Entry 3VBH (X-ray diffraction, 2.30 A resolution); this record covers chains A and B of the 4 polymer chains in the assembly.

Chain A:
Name: Genome Polyprotein, capsid protein VP1
Organism: Human enterovirus 71
Reference sequence: B2ZUN0 (B2ZUN0_9ENTO); residues 1-297 here correspond to UniProt positions 566-862 (UniProt number = residue number + 565)
Chain sequence (297 residues; each row starts with the number of its first residue):
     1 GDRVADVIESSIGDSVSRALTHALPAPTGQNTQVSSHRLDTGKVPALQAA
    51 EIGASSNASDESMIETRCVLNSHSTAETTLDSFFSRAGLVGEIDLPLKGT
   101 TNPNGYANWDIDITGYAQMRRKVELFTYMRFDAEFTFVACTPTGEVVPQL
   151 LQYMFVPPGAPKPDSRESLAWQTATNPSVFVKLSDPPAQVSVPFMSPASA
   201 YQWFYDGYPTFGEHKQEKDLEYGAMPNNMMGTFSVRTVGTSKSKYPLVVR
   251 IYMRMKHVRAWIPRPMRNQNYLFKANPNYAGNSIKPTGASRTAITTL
Ion coordination: K+ site 1: Thr28, Gly29, Asn31, Asn71; Na+: Val44, Leu47 (shared with 2 residues of chain D); K+ site 2: Gln189 (shared with 2 residues of chain C)
Small-molecule neighbours: sphingosine (SPH): Ile111, Asp112, Ile113, Thr114, Phe131, Phe135, Phe137, Tyr153, Phe155, Pro177, Val179, Val190, Val192, Met195, Tyr201, Trp203, Asn228, Met230, Phe233, Ala275
What the authors report for this chain:
  - binding site for K+: Gln30
  - binding site for sphingosine: Ile111, Phe135, Phe155
  - conformationally variable residues (loop rearrangement, order/disorder transition, side-chain flip): Asp110 to Thr114, Phe135, Gln152 to Ala160, Val190 to Phe194, Phe211 to Glu217, Asn228 to Ser234

Chain B:
Name: Genome polyprotein, capsid protein VP2
Organism: Human enterovirus 71
Reference sequence: B2ZUN1 (B2ZUN1_9ENTO); residues 10-254 here correspond to UniProt positions 79-323 (UniProt number = residue number + 69)
Chain sequence (245 residues; each row starts with the number of its first residue):
    10 SDRVAQLTIGNSTITTQEAANIIVGYGEWPSYCSDSDATAVDKPTRPDVS
    60 VNRFYTLDTKLWEKSSKGWYWKFPDVLTETGVFGQNAQFHYLYRSGFCIH
   110 VQCNASKFHQGALLVAVLPEYVIGTVAGGTGTEDTHPPYKQTQPGADGFE
   160 LQHPYVLDAGIPISQLTVCPHQWINLRTNNCATIIVPYINALPFDSALNH
   210 CNFGLLVVPISPLDYDQGATPVIPITITLAPMCSEFAGLRQAVTQ
What the authors report for this chain:
  - conformationally variable residues (order/disorder transition): Arg249

Interface between chain A and chain B:
Residue-residue contacts (126; chain A residue first):
  Ser11(A) with Tyr41(B)
  Ile12(A) with Tyr41(B), hydrophobic; Arg55(B); Asp57(B)
  Gly13(A) with Tyr41(B)
  Asp14(A) with Ser40(B); Tyr41(B), hydrogen bond (backbone-backbone)
  Ser15(A) with Tyr41(B); Ser43(B)
  Val16(A) with Ser40(B)
  Ser17(A) with Glu37(B); Ser40(B)
  Arg18(A) with Glu37(B); Trp38(B), hydrogen bond (backbone-backbone)
  Ala19(A) with Gly36(B)
  Leu20(A) with Val33(B), hydrophobic; Gly36(B), hydrogen bond (backbone-backbone)
  Ala50(A) with Trp182(B)
  Glu51(A) with Gln181(B); Trp182(B), hydrogen bond (backbone-backbone); Asn184(B), hydrogen bond; Thr187(B), hydrogen bond; Asn188(B)
  Ile52(A) with Ala29(B); Asn30(B); Ile32(B); His180(B); Gln181(B), hydrogen bond (backbone-side chain)
  Gly53(A) with His180(B)
  Thr127(A) with Glu129(B)
  Tyr128(A) with Glu129(B), hydrogen bond; Ile198(B); Asn199(B); Ala200(B), hydrophobic
  Ala198(A) with Leu201(B), hydrophobic
  Ser199(A) with Ala200(B), hydrogen bond (backbone-backbone)
  Gln202(A) with Glu129(B), hydrogen bond
  Phe204(A) with Glu129(B); Val131(B), hydrophobic
  Tyr205(A) with Glu129(B); Val131(B); Asn208(B); His209(B)
  Asp206(A) with Lys81(B), salt bridge; Glu129(B), hydrogen bond (backbone-side chain); Tyr130(B); Val131(B); His209(B); Cys210(B), hydrogen bond (backbone-backbone)
  Gly207(A) with Asn208(B)
  Tyr208(A) with Tyr148(B); Thr151(B), hydrogen bond; Gln152(B); Asn208(B), hydrogen bond (backbone-backbone)
  Thr210(A) with Asn208(B)
  Phe211(A) with Tyr100(B), hydrophobic; Ser205(B); Asn208(B); Gln254(B)
  Gly212(A) with Gln254(B), hydrogen bond (backbone-backbone)
  Glu213(A) with Gln254(B)
  His214(A) with Tyr148(B); Gln254(B)
  Asp219(A) with His145(B); Pro146(B); Pro147(B)
  Leu220(A) with His145(B)
  Tyr222(A) with Lys81(B); Tyr130(B); Val131(B); Ile132(B), hydrogen bond (side chain-backbone); Pro146(B), hydrophobic; Thr151(B)
  Ile262(A) with Tyr35(B); Pro128(B), hydrophobic
  Pro263(A) with Val177(B)
  Arg264(A) with Pro128(B), hydrogen bond (side chain-backbone); Glu129(B), hydrogen bond (side chain-backbone)
  Pro265(A) with Ile170(B); Pro171(B); Gln174(B); Leu175(B)
  Met266(A) with Pro171(B); Gln174(B), hydrogen bond (backbone-side chain)
  Arg267(A) with Ala168(B), hydrogen bond (side chain-backbone); Gly169(B)
  Asn268(A) with Tyr164(B); Val165(B); Gly169(B), hydrogen bond (backbone-backbone); Ile170(B); Pro171(B)
  Gln269(A) with Val165(B); Gly169(B)
  Leu272(A) with Ala136(B), hydrophobic; Gly140(B)
  Phe273(A) with Gly140(B); Glu142(B); Asp143(B)
  Asn276(A) with Asp143(B), hydrogen bond; His145(B)
  Pro277(A) with Val131(B); Ala168(B)
  Asn278(A) with Gly133(B); Thr134(B), hydrogen bond; Asp143(B); Thr144(B)
  Tyr279(A) with Thr134(B), hydrogen bond (backbone-backbone); Val135(B); Ala136(B); His162(B), hydrogen bond; Val165(B); Asp167(B); Ala168(B); Gly169(B)
  Ala280(A) with Val135(B); Gly138(B)
  Gly281(A) with Val135(B), hydrogen bond (backbone-backbone); Gly138(B)
  Asn282(A) with Gly138(B), hydrogen bond (backbone-backbone); Thr139(B)
  Ile284(A) with His162(B); Val165(B), hydrophobic
  Lys285(A) with Tyr164(B)
  Pro286(A) with Tyr164(B)
  Thr287(A) with Tyr164(B), hydrogen bond (backbone-side chain); Pro171(B)
Other interface residues (no listed pair), chain A (56 interface residues in all): Thr21, Ala200, Asn227
Other interface residues (no listed pair), chain B (68 interface residues in all): Cys42, Leu127, Thr141, Cys178, Leu207, Arg249
From the paper, about this interface:
  - interface residues, chain B: Arg249(B)

In short:
56 residues of chain A face 68 of chain B across their interface; the contacts include 28 hydrogen bonds and 1
salt bridge. Among the polar pairs are Asp206(A)-Lys81(B), Glu51(A)-Asn184(B) and Glu51(A)-Thr187(B). Ligands
of chain A: sphingosine. From the paper: a binding site for sphingosine at Ile111(A), Phe135(A) and Phe155(A);
a binding site for K+ at Gln30(A).
Here chain A is Genome Polyprotein, capsid protein VP1 and chain B is Genome polyprotein, capsid protein VP2,
both from Human enterovirus 71. Entry 3VBH (Crystal structure of formaldehyde treated human enterovirus 71
(space group R32)) was determined by X-ray diffraction together with 3VBF, 3VBO, 3VBR, 3VBS and 3VBU from the
same study.
